Entry 3UGW (X-ray diffraction, 1.87 A resolution); this record covers chains A and B.

# Chain A
Protein: Lactotransferrin
Source organism: Bos taurus
Notes: EC 3.4.21.-; fragment: C-lobe
UniProt: P24627 (TRFL_BOVIN); residues 342-676 here correspond to UniProt positions 361-695 (UniProt number = residue number + 19)
Amino-acid sequence (335 residues; each row starts with the number of its first residue):
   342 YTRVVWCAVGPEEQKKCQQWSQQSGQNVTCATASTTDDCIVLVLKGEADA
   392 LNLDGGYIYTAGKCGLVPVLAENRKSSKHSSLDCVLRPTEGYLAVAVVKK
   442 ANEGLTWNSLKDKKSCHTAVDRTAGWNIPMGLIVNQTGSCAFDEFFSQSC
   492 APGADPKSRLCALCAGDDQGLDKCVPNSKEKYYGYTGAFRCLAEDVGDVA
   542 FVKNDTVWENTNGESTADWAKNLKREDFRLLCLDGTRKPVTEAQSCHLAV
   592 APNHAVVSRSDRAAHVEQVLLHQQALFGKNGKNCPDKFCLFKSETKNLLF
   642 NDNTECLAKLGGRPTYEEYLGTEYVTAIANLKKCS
Modified / non-standard residues: Asn368 (glycosylation site)
Disulfides: Cys348-Cys380, Cys358-Cys371, Cys425-Cys647, Cys457-Cys532, Cys481-Cys675, Cys491-Cys505, Cys502-Cys515, Cys573-Cys587, Cys625-Cys630
Covalent attachments: N-acetylglucosamine (NAG) linked to Asn476, Asn545
Metal / ion sites: Fe ion: Asp395, Tyr433, Tyr526, His595 (together with carbonate ion); Zn2+ site 1 near His588 (its only coordinating residue here); Zn2+ site 2 near Glu659 (its only coordinating residue here)
Small-molecule neighbours:
  - carbonate ion (CO3): Asp395, Tyr433, Thr459, Arg463, Thr464, Ala465, Gly466, Tyr526, His595
  - 2'-deoxycytidine (DCZ): Arg415, Glu431, Gly432, Tyr433, Leu434, Asp546, Gln585, Val591
  - N-acetylglucosamine (NAG; 2-acetamido-2-deoxy-beta-D-glucopyranose): Gln364, Ser365, Gly366, Asn368, His613, Gln614, Leu617

# Chain B
Protein: C-terminal peptide from Lactotransferrin
Source organism: Bos taurus
UniProt: P24627 (TRFL_BOVIN); residues 681-686 here correspond to UniProt positions 700-705 (UniProt number = residue number + 19)
Amino-acid sequence (6 residues; row label = number of the first residue in the row):
   681 LEACAF

# Chain A / chain B interface
Contacting residue pairs (12):
  Asp378(A) - Phe686(B)
  Ile381(A) - Phe686(B)  hydrophobic
  Val382(A) - Phe686(B)  hydrophobic
  Thr401(A) - Phe686(B)
  Lys404(A) - Leu681(B)  hydrogen bond (side chain-backbone)
  Lys404(A) - Glu682(B)
  Lys404(A) - Ala683(B)
  Lys404(A) - Cys684(B)
  Cys405(A) - Cys684(B)  disulfide
  Cys405(A) - Ala685(B)
  Cys405(A) - Phe686(B)  hydrophobic
  Lys674(A) - Leu681(B)
Other interface residues (no listed pair), chain A (8 interface residues in all): Leu385
Disulfides between the chains: Cys405(A)-Cys684(B)

# In short
8 residues of chain A face 6 of chain B across their interface; the contacts include 1 disulfide bond and 1
hydrogen bond. Its one hydrogen-bonded contact is Lys404(A)-Leu681(B). Chain A binds carbonate ion,
N-acetylglucosamine and 2'-deoxycytidine. N-acetylglucosamine is covalently linked to Asn476(A) and Asn545(A).
Here chain A is Lactotransferrin and chain B is C-terminal peptide from Lactotransferrin, both from Bos
taurus. Entry 3UGW (Crystal Structure of C-lobe of Bovine lactoferrin Complexed with Deoxycytidine at 1.87 A
Resolution) was determined by X-ray diffraction.
